9L5S - chains 6 and A of the 41 polymer chains in the assembly; structure by electron microscopy, 2.90 A resolution.

[Chain 6]
Molecule: U6 snRNA
Source organism: Chaetomium thermophilum (strain DSM 1495 / CBS 144.50 / IMI 039719)
Sequence (101 nucleotides; row label = number of the first residue in the row):
     1 GCCCUUCGGG GCAUUUGGUC AAUUUGAAAC GAUACAGAGA AGAUUAGCAU GGCCCCUGCA
    61 CUAAGGAUGA CACGCUACUC AAAGAGACGC UACCAAUUUU U
Not modelled in the structure: 93-101

[Chain A]
Molecule: PRP8
Source organism: Chaetomium thermophilum (strain DSM 1495 / CBS 144.50 / IMI 039719)
Sequence (2463 residues; numbered 1 to 2463; the number before each row is that of its first residue):
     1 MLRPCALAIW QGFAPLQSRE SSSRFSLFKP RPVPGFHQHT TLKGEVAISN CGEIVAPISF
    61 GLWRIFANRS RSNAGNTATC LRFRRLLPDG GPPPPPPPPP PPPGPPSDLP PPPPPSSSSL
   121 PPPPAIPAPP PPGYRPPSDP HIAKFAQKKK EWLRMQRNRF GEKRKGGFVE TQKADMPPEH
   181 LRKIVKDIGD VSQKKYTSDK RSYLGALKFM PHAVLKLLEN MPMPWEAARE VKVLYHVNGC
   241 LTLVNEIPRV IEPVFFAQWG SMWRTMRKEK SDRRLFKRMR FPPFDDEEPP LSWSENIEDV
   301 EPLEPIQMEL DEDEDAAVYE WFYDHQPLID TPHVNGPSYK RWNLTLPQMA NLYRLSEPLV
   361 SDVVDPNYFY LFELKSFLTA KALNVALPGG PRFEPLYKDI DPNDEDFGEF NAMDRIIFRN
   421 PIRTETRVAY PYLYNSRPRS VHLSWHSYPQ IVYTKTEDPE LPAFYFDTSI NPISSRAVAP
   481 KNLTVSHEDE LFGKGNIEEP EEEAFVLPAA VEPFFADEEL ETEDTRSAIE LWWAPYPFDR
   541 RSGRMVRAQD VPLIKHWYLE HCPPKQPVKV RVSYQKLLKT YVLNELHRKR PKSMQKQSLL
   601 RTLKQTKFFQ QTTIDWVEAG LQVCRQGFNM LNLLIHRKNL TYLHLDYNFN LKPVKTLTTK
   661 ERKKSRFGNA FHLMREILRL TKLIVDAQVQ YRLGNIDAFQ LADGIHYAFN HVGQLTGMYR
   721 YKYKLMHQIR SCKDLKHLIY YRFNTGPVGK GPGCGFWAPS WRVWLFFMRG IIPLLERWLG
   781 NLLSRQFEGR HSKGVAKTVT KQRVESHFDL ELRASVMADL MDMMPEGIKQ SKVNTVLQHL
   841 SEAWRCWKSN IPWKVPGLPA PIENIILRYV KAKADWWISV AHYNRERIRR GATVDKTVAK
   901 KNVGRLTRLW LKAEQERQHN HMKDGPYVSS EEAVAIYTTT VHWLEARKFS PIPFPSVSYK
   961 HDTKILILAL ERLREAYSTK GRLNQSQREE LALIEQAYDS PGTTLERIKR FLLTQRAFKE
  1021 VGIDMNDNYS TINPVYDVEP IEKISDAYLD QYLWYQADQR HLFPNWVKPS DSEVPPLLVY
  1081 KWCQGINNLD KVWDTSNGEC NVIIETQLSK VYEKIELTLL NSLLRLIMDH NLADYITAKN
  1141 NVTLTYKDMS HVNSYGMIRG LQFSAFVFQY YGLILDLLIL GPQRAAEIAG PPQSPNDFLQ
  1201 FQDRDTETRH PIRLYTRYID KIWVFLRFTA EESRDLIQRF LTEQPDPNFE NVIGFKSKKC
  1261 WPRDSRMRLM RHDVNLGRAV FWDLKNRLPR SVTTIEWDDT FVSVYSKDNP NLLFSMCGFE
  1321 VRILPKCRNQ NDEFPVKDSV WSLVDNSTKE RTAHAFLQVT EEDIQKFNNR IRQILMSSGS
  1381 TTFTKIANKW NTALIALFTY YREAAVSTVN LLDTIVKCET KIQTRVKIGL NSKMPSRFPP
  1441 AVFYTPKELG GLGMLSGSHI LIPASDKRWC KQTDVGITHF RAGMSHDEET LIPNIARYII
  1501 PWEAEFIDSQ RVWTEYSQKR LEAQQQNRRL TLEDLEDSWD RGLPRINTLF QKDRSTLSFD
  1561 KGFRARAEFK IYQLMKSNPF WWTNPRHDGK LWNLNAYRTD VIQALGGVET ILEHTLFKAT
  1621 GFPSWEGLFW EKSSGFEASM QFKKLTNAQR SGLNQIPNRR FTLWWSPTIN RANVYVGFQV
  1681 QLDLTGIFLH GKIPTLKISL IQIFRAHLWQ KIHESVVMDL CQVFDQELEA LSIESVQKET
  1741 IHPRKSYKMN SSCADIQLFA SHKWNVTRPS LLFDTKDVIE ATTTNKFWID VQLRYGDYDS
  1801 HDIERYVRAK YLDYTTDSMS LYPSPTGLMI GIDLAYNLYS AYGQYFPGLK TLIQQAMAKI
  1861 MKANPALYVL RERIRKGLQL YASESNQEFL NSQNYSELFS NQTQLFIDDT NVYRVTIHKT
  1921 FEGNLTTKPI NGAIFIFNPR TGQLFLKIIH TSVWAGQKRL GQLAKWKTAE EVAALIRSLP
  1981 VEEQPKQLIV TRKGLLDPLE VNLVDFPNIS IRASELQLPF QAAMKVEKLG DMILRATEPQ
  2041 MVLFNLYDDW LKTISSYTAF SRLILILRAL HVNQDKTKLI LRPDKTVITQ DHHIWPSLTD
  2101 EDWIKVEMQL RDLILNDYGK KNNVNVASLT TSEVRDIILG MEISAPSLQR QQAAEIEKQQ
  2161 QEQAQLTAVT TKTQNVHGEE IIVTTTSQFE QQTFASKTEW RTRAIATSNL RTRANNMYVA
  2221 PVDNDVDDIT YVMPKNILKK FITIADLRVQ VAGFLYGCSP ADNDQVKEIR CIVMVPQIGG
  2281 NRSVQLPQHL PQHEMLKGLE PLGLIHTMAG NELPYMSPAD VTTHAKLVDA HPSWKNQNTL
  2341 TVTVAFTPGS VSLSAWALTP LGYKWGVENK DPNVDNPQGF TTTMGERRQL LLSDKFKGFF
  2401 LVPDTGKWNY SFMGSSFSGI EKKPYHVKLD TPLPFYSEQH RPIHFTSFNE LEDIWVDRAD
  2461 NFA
Not modelled in the structure: 1-141, 1884-1897, 2144-2463

[Chain 6 / chain A interface]
Residue-residue contacts (62):
  G10(6) - Lys150(A)  salt bridge to the phosphate
  G11(6) - Lys150(A)  phosphate contact
  G11(6) - Arg154(A)  salt bridge to the phosphate
  C12(6) - Arg157(A)  phosphate contact
  A13(6) - Lys163(A)  salt bridge to the phosphate
  A13(6) - Arg164(A)  salt bridge to the phosphate
  U14(6) - Arg164(A)  salt bridge to the phosphate
  U14(6) - Val169(A)  phosphate contact
  U19(6) - Ser198(A)  base contact
  A21(6) - Lys195(A)  sugar contact
  A22(6) - Lys195(A)  phosphate contact
  U23(6) - Lys194(A)  base contact
  A28(6) - Asn639(A)  hydrogen bond to the sugar
  A29(6) - Asn639(A)  hydrogen bond to the sugar
  C30(6) - Glu661(A)  sugar contact
  G31(6) - Thr658(A)  phosphate contact
  G31(6) - Lys660(A)  phosphate contact
  G31(6) - Glu661(A)  sugar contact
  A32(6) - Thr658(A)  phosphate contact
  C48(6) - Gln802(A)  hydrogen bond to the sugar
  C48(6) - Arg803(A)  sugar contact
  C48(6) - Ser806(A)  hydrogen bond to the base
  A49(6) - Gln802(A)  hydrogen bond to the phosphate
  A49(6) - Arg803(A)  salt bridge to the phosphate
  A49(6) - Leu810(A)  sugar contact
  U50(6) - Leu810(A)  sugar contact
  G52(6) - Lys793(A)  base contact
  C56(6) - Lys664(A)  hydrogen bond to the phosphate
  C56(6) - Arg790(A)  salt bridge to the phosphate
  U57(6) - Lys663(A)  sugar contact
  U57(6) - Lys664(A)  salt bridge to the phosphate
  U57(6) - Arg666(A)  hydrogen bond to the sugar
  U57(6) - Arg790(A)  salt bridge to the phosphate
  G58(6) - Lys638(A)  salt bridge to the phosphate
  G58(6) - Arg666(A)  phosphate contact
  G58(6) - Phe667(A)  phosphate contact
  G58(6) - Gly668(A)  phosphate contact
  G58(6) - Asn669(A)  phosphate contact
  G58(6) - Arg785(A)  salt bridge to the phosphate
  G58(6) - Arg790(A)  hydrogen bond to the base
  C59(6) - Gly668(A)  phosphate contact
  C59(6) - Asn669(A)  hydrogen bond to the phosphate
  C59(6) - Ala670(A)  hydrogen bond to the phosphate
  C59(6) - Trp778(A)  stacking on the base
  C59(6) - Asn781(A)  hydrogen bond to the sugar
  C59(6) - Leu782(A)  phosphate contact
  C59(6) - Arg785(A)  salt bridge to the phosphate
  A60(6) - Arg785(A)  salt bridge to the phosphate
  C61(6) - His791(A)  base contact
  C61(6) - Val795(A)  phosphate contact
  U62(6) - Val795(A)  sugar contact
  U62(6) - Ala796(A)  sugar contact
  U62(6) - Thr798(A)  phosphate contact
  A63(6) - Lys797(A)  salt bridge to the phosphate
  A63(6) - Thr798(A)  hydrogen bond to the phosphate
  A63(6) - Arg803(A)  salt bridge to the phosphate
  A64(6) - Thr800(A)  hydrogen bond to the phosphate
  A64(6) - Gln802(A)  phosphate contact
  A64(6) - Arg803(A)  salt bridge to the phosphate
  G65(6) - Gln802(A)  phosphate contact
  G66(6) - Lys663(A)  hydrogen bond to the phosphate
  A67(6) - Lys663(A)  salt bridge to the phosphate
Also at the interface, not in a pair above, chain 6 (35 interface residues in all): G18, A43, U45, C54, C55
Also at the interface, not in a pair above, chain A (45 interface residues in all): Ser192, Phe608, Lys655, Phe671, Glu788, Ser792, Lys1644, Thr1646

[Overview]
The interface between chain 6 and chain A involves 35 residues on one side and 45 on the other, with 14
hydrogen bonds, 17 salt bridges and 1 aromatic stacking contact. Among the polar pairs are C48(6)-Ser806(A),
G58(6)-Arg790(A) and A28(6)-Asn639(A).
Here chain 6 is U6 snRNA and chain A is PRP8, both from Chaetomium thermophilum (strain DSM 1495 / CBS 144.50
/ IMI 039719). Entry 9L5S (Cryo-EM structure of the thermophile spliceosome (state B*Q1)) was determined by
electron microscopy, deposited together with 9L5R and 9L5T.
